PDB entry 1ZQS | X-ray diffraction, 3.30 A resolution | chains P and A of the 3 polymer chains in the assembly

== Chain P ==
Molecule: 7-nt DNA strand
Sequence (7 nucleotides; row label = number of the first residue in the row):
     1 TCTAATG
Ion coordination: Na+: DT6 (shared with Thr-101(A), Val-103(A), Ile-106(A) of chain A)

== Chain A ==
Molecule: Protein (DNA polymerase beta (e.c.2.7.7.7))
Source organism: Homo sapiens
Reference sequence: P06746 (DPOB_HUMAN); residues 2-335 here correspond to UniProt positions 1-334 (UniProt number = residue number - 1)
Amino-acid sequence (335 residues; each row starts with the number of its first residue):
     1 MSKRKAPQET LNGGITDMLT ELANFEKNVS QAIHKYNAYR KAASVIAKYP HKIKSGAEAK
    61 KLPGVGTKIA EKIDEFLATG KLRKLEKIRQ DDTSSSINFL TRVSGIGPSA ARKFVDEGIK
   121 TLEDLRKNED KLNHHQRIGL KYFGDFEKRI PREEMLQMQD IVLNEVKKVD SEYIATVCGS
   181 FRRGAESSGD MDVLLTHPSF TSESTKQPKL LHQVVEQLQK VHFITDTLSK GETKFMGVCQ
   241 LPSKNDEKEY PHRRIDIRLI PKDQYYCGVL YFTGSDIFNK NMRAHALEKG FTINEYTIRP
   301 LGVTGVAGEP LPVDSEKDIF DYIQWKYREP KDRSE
Unresolved in the structure: 1-8
Ion coordination: Na+ site 1 near Leu-62 (its only coordinating residue here); Na+ site 2: Thr-101, Val-103, Ile-106 (shared with DT6(P) of chain P)
Curated features (UniProtKB/Swiss-Prot):
  - binding site (K(+)): Lys-61
  - binding site (Na(+)): Lys-61

== How chain P and chain A interact ==
Residue-residue contacts (16; chain P residue first):
  DA4(P) with Ser-109(A), sugar contact
  DA5(P) with Gly-105(A), phosphate contact; Ile-106(A), phosphate contact; Gly-107(A), hydrogen bond to the phosphate; Pro-108(A), phosphate contact; Ser-109(A), hydrogen bond to the phosphate; Ala-110(A), hydrogen bond to the phosphate
  DT6(P) with Val-103(A), phosphate contact; Ser-104(A), phosphate contact; Gly-105(A), hydrogen bond to the phosphate; Ile-106(A), hydrogen bond to the phosphate; Lys-234(A), base contact
  DG7(P) with Asp-192(A), phosphate contact; Arg-254(A), salt bridge to the phosphate; Asp-256(A), phosphate contact; Arg-258(A), phosphate contact
Other interface residues (no listed pair), chain A (16 interface residues in all): Thr-101, Asp-190, Met-236

== In short ==
4 residues of chain P and 16 residues of chain A are in contact, with 5 hydrogen bonds and 1 salt bridge.
Among the polar pairs are DA5(P)/Gly-107(A), DA5(P)/Ser-109(A) and DA5(P)/Ala-110(A). Curated annotation
(UniProt) lists K+-binding residue Lys-61(A) and Na+-binding residue Lys-61(A) on chain A.
Here chain P is a 7-nt DNA strand and chain A is Protein (DNA polymerase beta (e.c.2.7.7.7)) (Homo sapiens).
Entry 1ZQS (DNA polymerase beta (pol B) (e.c.2.7.7.7) complexed with seven base pairs of DNA; soaked in the
...) was determined by X-ray diffraction (same publication as 1ZQA, 1ZQB, 1ZQC, 1ZQD, 1ZQE, 1ZQG and 28
further entries).
